1VQ8 - chains 0 and 1 of the 32 polymer chains in the assembly; structure by X-ray diffraction, 2.20 A resolution.

# Chain 0
Molecule: 23S ribosomal RNA
Organism: Haloarcula marismortui
Sequence (2922 nucleotides; numbered 2 to 2923; the number before each row is that of its first residue):
     2 UUGGCUACUAUGCCAGCUGGUGGAUUGCUCGGCUCAGGCGCUGAUGAAGG
    52 ACGUGCCAAGCUGCGAUAAGCCAUGGGGAGCCGCACGGAGGCGAAGAACC
   102 AUGGAUUUCCGAAUGAGAAUCUCUCUAACAAUUGCUUCGCGCAAUGAGGA
   152 ACCCCGAGAACUGAAACAUCUCAGUAUCGGGAGGAACAGAAAACGCAAUG
   202 UGAUGUCGUUAGUAACCGCGAGUGAACGCGAUACAGCCCAAACCGAAGCC
   252 CUCACGGGCAAUGUGGUGUCAGGGCUACCUCUCAUCAGCCGACCGUCUCG
   302 ACGAAGUCUCUUGGAACAGAGCGUGAUACAGGGUGACAACCCCGUACUCG
   352 AGACCAGUACGACGUGCGGUAGUGCCAGAGUAGCGGGGGUUGGAUAUCCC
   402 UCGCGAAUAACGCAGGCAUCGACUGCGAAGGCUAAACACAACCUGAGACC
   452 GAUAGUGAACAAGUAGUGUGAACGAACGCUGCAAAGUACCCUCAGAAGGG
   502 AGGCGAAAUAGAGCAUGAAAUCAGUUGGCGAUCGAGCGACAGGGCAUACA
   552 AGGUCCCUCGACGAAUGACCGACGCGCGAGCGUCCAGUAAGACUCACGGG
   602 AAGCCGAUGUUCUGUCGUACGUUUUGAAAAACGAGCCAGGGAGUGUGUCU
   652 GCAUGGCAAGUCUAACCGGAGUAUCCGGGGAGGCACAGGGAAACCGACAU
   702 GGCCGCAGGGCUUUGCCCGAGGGCCGCCGUCUUCAAGGGCGGGGAGCCAU
   752 GUGGACACGACCCGAAUCCGGACGAUCUACGCAUGGACAAGAUGAAGCGU
   802 GCCGAAAGGCACGUGGAAGUCUGUUAGAGUUGGUGUCCUACAAUACCCUC
   852 UCGUGAUCUAUGUGUAGGGGUGAAAGGCCCAUCGAGUCCGGCAACAGCUG
   902 GUUCCAAUCGAAACAUGUCGAAGCAUGACCUCCGCCGAGGUAGUCUGUGA
   952 GGUAGAGCGACCGAUUGGUGUGUCCGCCUCCGAGAGGAGUCGGCACACCU
  1002 GUCAAACUCCAAACUUACAGACGCCGUUUGACGCGGGGAUUCCGGUGCGC
  1052 GGGGUAAGCCUGUGUACCAGGAGGGGAACAACCCAGAGAUAGGUUAAGGU
  1102 CCCCAAGUGUGGAUUAAGUGUAAUCCUCUGAAGGUGGUCUCGAGCCCUAG
  1152 ACAGCCGGGAGGUGAGCUUAGAAGCAGCUACCCUCUAAGAAAAGCGUAAC
  1202 AGCUUACCGGCCGAGGUUUGAGGCGCCCAAAAUGAUCGGGACUCAAAUCC
  1252 ACCACCGAGACCUGUCCGUACCACUCAUACUGGUAAUCGAGUAGAUUGGC
  1302 GCUCUAAUUGGAUGGAAGUAGGGGUGAAAACUCCUAUGGACCGAUUAGUG
  1352 ACGAAAAUCCUGGCCAUAGUAGCAGCGAUAGUCGGGUGAGAACCCCGACG
  1402 GCCUAAUGGAUAAGGGUUCCUCAGCACUGCUGAUCAGCUGAGGGUUAGCC
  1452 GGUCCUAAGUCAUACCGCAACUCGACUAUGACGAAAUGGGAAACGGGUUA
  1502 AUAUUCCCGUGCCACUAUGCAGUGAAAGUUGACGCCCUGGGGUCGAUCAC
  1552 GCUGGGCAUUCGCCCAGUCGAACCGUCCAACUCCGUGGAAGCCGUAAUGG
  1602 CAGGAAGCGGACGAACGGCGGCAUAGGGAAACGUGAUUCAACCUGGGGCC
  1652 CAUGAAAAGACGAGCAUAGUGUCCGUACCGAGAACCGACACAGGUGUCCA
  1702 UGGCGGCGAAAGCCAAGGCCUGUCGGGAGCAACCAACGUUAGGGAAUUCG
  1752 GCAAGUUAGUCCCGUACCUUCGGAAGAAGGGAUGCCUGCUCCGGAACGGA
  1802 GCAGGUCGCAGUGACUCGGAAGCUCGGACUGUCUAGUAACAACAUAGGUG
  1852 ACCGCAAAUCCGCAAGGACUCGUACGGUCACUGAAUCCUGCCCAGUGCAG
  1902 GUAUCUGAACACCUCGUACAAGAGGACGAAGGACCUGUCAACGGCGGGGG
  1952 UAACUAUGACCCUCUUAAGGUAGCGUAGUACCUUGCCGCAUCAGUAGCGG
  2002 CUUGCAUGAAUGGAUUAACCAGAGCUUCACUGUCCCAACGUUGGGCCCGG
  2052 UGAACUGUACAUUCCAGUGCGGAGUCUGGAGACACCCAGGGGGAAGCGAA
  2102 GACCCUAUGGAGCUUUACUGCAGGCUGUCGCUGAGACGUGGUCGCCGAUG
  2152 UGCAGCAUAGGUAGGAGACACUACACAGGUACCCGCGCUAGCGGGCCACC
  2202 GAGUCAACAGUGAAAUACUACCCGUCGGUGACUGCGACUCUCACUCCGGG
  2252 AGGAGGACACCGAUAGCCGGGCAGUUUGACUGGGGCGGUACGCGCUCGAA
  2302 AAGAUAUCGAGCGCGCCCUAUGGCUAUCUCAGCCGGGACAGAGACCCGGC
  2352 GAAGAGUGCAAGAGCAAAAGAUAGCUUGACAGUGUUCUUCCCAACGAGGA
  2402 ACGCUGACGCGAAAGCGUGGUCUAGCGAACCAAUUAGCCUGCUUGAUGCG
  2452 GGCAAUUGAUGACAGAAAAGCUACCCUAGGGAUAACAGAGUCGUCACUCG
  2502 CAAGAGCACAUAUCGACCGAGUGGCUUGCUACCUCGAUGUCGGUUCCCUC
  2552 CAUCCUGCCCGUGCAGAAGCGGGCAAGGGUGAGGUUGUUCGCCUAUUAAA
  2602 GGAGGUCGUGAGCUGGGUUUAGACCGUCGUGAGACAGGUCGGCUGCUAUC
  2652 UACUGGGUGUGUAAUGGUGUCUGACAAGAACGACCGUAUAGUACGAGAGG
  2702 AACUACGGUUGGUGGCCACUGGUGUACCGGUUGUUCGAGAGAGCACGUGC
  2752 CGGGUAGCCACGCCACACGGGGUAAGAGCUGAACGCAUCUAAGCUCGAAA
  2802 CCCACUUGGAAAAGAGACACCGCCGAGGUCCCGCGUACAAGACGCGGUCG
  2852 AUAGACUCGGGGUGUGCGCGUCGAGGUAACGAGACGUUAAGCCCACGAGC
  2902 ACUAACAGACCAAAGCCAUCAU
Unresolved in the structure: 2-9, 126-127, 715, 971-998, 1560, 1952-1963, 2137-2236, 2339-2343, 2665-2666, 2915-2923
Modified / non-standard residues: 1MA (6-hydro-1-methyladenosine-5'-monophosphate) at position 628, OMU (o2'-methyluridine 5'-monophosphate) at position 2587, OMG (o2'-methylguanosine-5'-monophosphate) at position 2588, UR3 (3-methyluridine-5'-monophoshate) at position 2619, PSU (pseudouridine-5'-monophosphate) at position 2621
Metal / ion sites: Na+ site 1: U12 (together with Sr2+) (shared with 1 residue of chain R); Mg2+ site 1 near G28 (its only coordinating residue here); Sr2+ site 1: C34, U457, A459; Na+ site 2: C40, C443; Na+ site 3: G56, A59, G61; Na+ site 4: G66, U107, U108; Sr2+ site 2: G84, C85 (shared with 1 residue of chain T); Sr2+ site 3: C85, A86, C87 (shared with 1 residue of chain T); Mg2+ site 2 near U115 (its only coordinating residue here); Na+ site 5: C130, U146, G147; Na+ site 6: C141, G142; Sr2+ site 4: G147, A183 (shared with 1 residue of chain M); 75 more Mg2+ sites not listed; 2 more K+ sites not listed; 59 more Na+ sites not listed; 86 more Sr2+ sites not listed
Small-molecule neighbours: sparsomycin (SPS): A2486, C2487, U2541, UR3_2619, U2620, A2637

# Chain 1
Name: 50S ribosomal protein L37e
Organism: Haloarcula marismortui
Reference sequence: P32410 (RL37_HALMA); residue numbers follow UniProt; this construct covers 0-56
Amino-acid sequence (57 residues; each row starts with the number of its first residue; numbering starts at 0):
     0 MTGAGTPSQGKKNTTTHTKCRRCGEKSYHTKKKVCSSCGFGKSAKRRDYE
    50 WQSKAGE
Unresolved in the structure: 0
Metal / ion sites: Sr2+ site 1: Lys10, Asn12 (shared with U862(0) of chain 0); Cd2+: Cys19, Cys22, Cys34, Cys37; Sr2+ site 2: Gly40 (shared with C1462(0), A1463(0) of chain 0); Sr2+ site 3 near Asp47 (its only coordinating residue here)

# Interface between chain 0 and chain 1
Residue-residue contacts (121; chain 0 residue first):
  A49(0) with Arg45(1), base contact
  G50(0) with Arg21(1), hydrogen bond to the base
  G51(0) with Cys22(1), hydrogen bond to the sugar; Gly23(1), hydrogen bond to the sugar
  A52(0) with Lys18(1), sugar contact
  C111(0) with Arg20(1), hydrogen bond to the sugar
  G112(0) with Arg20(1), salt bridge to the phosphate; Arg21(1), phosphate contact; Phe39(1), phosphate contact
  A113(0) with Arg21(1), salt bridge to the phosphate; Phe39(1), phosphate contact; Ala43(1), phosphate contact
  A119(0) with Arg20(1), hydrogen bond to the base
  A120(0) with Thr17(1), base contact; Lys18(1), hydrogen bond to the sugar; Arg20(1), salt bridge to the phosphate; Tyr27(1), hydrogen bond to the phosphate; Thr29(1), hydrogen bond to the base; Lys32(1), salt bridge to the phosphate
  U121(0) with Lys18(1), base contact; Cys19(1), base contact; Arg20(1), sugar contact; Gly23(1), base contact
  A148(0) with Ala43(1), sugar contact; Lys44(1), salt bridge to the phosphate
  G149(0) with Lys44(1), phosphate contact; Arg45(1), hydrogen bond to the phosphate
  A177(0) with Ala54(1), phosphate contact
  U178(0) with Glu49(1), phosphate contact; Trp50(1), phosphate contact; Ala54(1), phosphate contact
  C179(0) with Tyr48(1), phosphate contact; Glu49(1), hydrogen bond to the phosphate
  G182(0) with Lys44(1), salt bridge to the phosphate
  U470(0) with Thr15(1), hydrogen bond to the sugar; His16(1), sugar contact; Lys25(1), hydrogen bond to the phosphate
  G471(0) with His16(1), hydrogen bond to the sugar; Lys25(1), salt bridge to the phosphate; Ser26(1), phosphate contact; Ser35(1), hydrogen bond to the sugar
  A472(0) with Ser26(1), hydrogen bond to the phosphate; Ser35(1), sugar contact; Ser36(1), phosphate contact; Arg46(1), hydrogen bond to the sugar; Trp50(1), sugar contact
  A473(0) with Arg46(1), salt bridge to the phosphate; Gln51(1), hydrogen bond to the phosphate
  G771(0) with Trp50(1), base contact
  G772(0) with Tyr48(1), sugar contact; Trp50(1), hydrogen bond to the sugar
  A773(0) with Arg46(1), hydrogen bond to the sugar; Tyr48(1), hydrogen bond to the phosphate; Trp50(1), sugar contact
  C774(0) with Ser35(1), phosphate contact; Arg46(1), salt bridge to the phosphate
  G775(0) with His16(1), salt bridge to the phosphate; His28(1), salt bridge to the phosphate; Ser35(1), phosphate contact
  A776(0) with His28(1), salt bridge to the phosphate; Lys31(1), salt bridge to the phosphate
  U777(0) with Lys11(1), sugar contact; Asn12(1), hydrogen bond to the base; Thr13(1), hydrogen bond to the base; Thr15(1), base contact
  C778(0) with Ser7(1), sugar contact; Lys10(1), phosphate contact; Lys11(1), sugar contact
  U779(0) with Lys10(1), salt bridge to the phosphate
  A843(0) with Thr5(1), sugar contact
  U845(0) with Gly2(1), sugar contact; Gly4(1), phosphate contact; Thr5(1), hydrogen bond to the phosphate; Pro6(1), phosphate contact
  A846(0) with Pro6(1), phosphate contact
  U862(0) with Asn12(1), phosphate contact
  G863(0) with Thr13(1), phosphate contact; Lys30(1), salt bridge to the phosphate
  U864(0) with Lys30(1), salt bridge to the phosphate
  C881(0) with Lys11(1), hydrogen bond to the base
  A882(0) with Ala3(1), sugar contact; Gly4(1), sugar contact; Thr5(1), base contact
  U883(0) with Ala3(1), phosphate contact
  C890(0) with Trp50(1), hydrogen bond to the sugar
  G891(0) with Trp50(1), sugar contact; Ser52(1), sugar contact; Lys53(1), salt bridge to the phosphate; Ala54(1), phosphate contact
  G892(0) with Lys53(1), salt bridge to the phosphate; Ala54(1), hydrogen bond to the phosphate
  C893(0) with Lys53(1), phosphate contact
  A894(0) with Lys53(1), salt bridge to the phosphate
  A1414(0) with Asn12(1), hydrogen bond to the sugar
  G1415(0) with Asn12(1), sugar contact; Thr14(1), hydrogen bond to the phosphate
  U1473(0) with Lys41(1), hydrogen bond to the base; Ser42(1), sugar contact; Lys44(1), base contact
  C1474(0) with Lys41(1), phosphate contact
  C1687(0) with Gln8(1), hydrogen bond to the sugar; Gly9(1), hydrogen bond to the base; Lys11(1), sugar contact
  G1688(0) with Thr5(1), sugar contact; Gln8(1), sugar contact
  G1694(0) with Thr5(1), hydrogen bond to the base; Pro6(1), sugar contact; Gly9(1), base contact
  G1695(0) with Pro6(1), hydrogen bond to the sugar; Gly9(1), hydrogen bond to the base; Lys10(1), sugar contact
  U1696(0) with Gly9(1), sugar contact; Lys10(1), sugar contact
  A1836(0) with Thr1(1), hydrogen bond to the sugar; Gly2(1), sugar contact; Ala3(1), hydrogen bond to the sugar; Ser7(1), base contact
  G1837(0) with Thr1(1), hydrogen bond to the phosphate; Gly2(1), base contact; Ala3(1), hydrogen bond to the base; Gly4(1), hydrogen bond to the base
Other interface residues (no listed pair), chain 0 (60 interface residues in all): A114, A152, G181, A844, A861, A1413

# Summary
60 residues of chain 0 and 47 residues of chain 1 are in contact, with 39 hydrogen bonds and 19 salt bridges.
Polar pairs include G50(0)-Arg21(1), A119(0)-Arg20(1) and A120(0)-Thr29(1). Ligands of chain 0: sparsomycin.
C34(0), U457(0) and A459(0) coordinate Sr2+ site 1.
Chain 0 is 23S ribosomal RNA and chain 1 is 50S ribosomal protein L37e, both from Haloarcula marismortui; the
structure, The structure of CCDA-PHE-CAP-BIO and the antibiotic sparsomycin bound to the large ribosomal
subunit of haloarcula ..., was determined by X-ray diffraction, deposited together with 1VQ4, 1VQ5, 1VQ9,
1VQK, 1VQL, 1VQM, 1VQO and 1VQP.
